Entry 5TVS (X-ray diffraction, 2.75 A resolution); this record covers chain A.

[Chain A]
Molecule: Lysine-specific demethylase 4A
Source organism: Homo sapiens
Notes: EC 1.14.11.-
Reference sequence: O75164 (KDM4A_HUMAN); residue numbers follow UniProt; this construct covers 1-359
Chain sequence (359 residues; numbered 1 to 359; the number before each row is that of its first residue):
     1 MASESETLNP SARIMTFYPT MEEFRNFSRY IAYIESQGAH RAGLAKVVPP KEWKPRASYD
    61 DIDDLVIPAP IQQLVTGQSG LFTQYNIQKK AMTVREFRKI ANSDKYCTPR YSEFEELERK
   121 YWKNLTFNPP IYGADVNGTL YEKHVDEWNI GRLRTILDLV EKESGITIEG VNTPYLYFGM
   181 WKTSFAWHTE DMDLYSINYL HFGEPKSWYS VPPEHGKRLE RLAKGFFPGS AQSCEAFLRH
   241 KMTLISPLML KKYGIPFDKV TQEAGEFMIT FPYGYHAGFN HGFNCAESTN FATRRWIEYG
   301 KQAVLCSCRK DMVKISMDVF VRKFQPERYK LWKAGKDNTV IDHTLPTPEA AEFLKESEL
Not modelled in the structure: 1-5, 354-359
Curated features (UniProtKB/Swiss-Prot):
  - binding site (2-oxoglutarate): Tyr-132, Asn-198, Lys-206, Lys-241
  - binding site (Fe cation): His-188, Glu-190, His-276
  - binding site (Zn(2+)): Cys-234, His-240, Cys-306, Cys-308
  - modified residue: Ala-2 (N-acetylalanine)
  - mutagenesis: Gly-133 (G133A: Abolishes histone demethylase activity; when associated with A-138), Gly-138 (G138A: Abolishes histone demethylase activity; when associated with A-138), Gly-165 (G165A: Abolishes histone demethylase activity; when associated with A-165), Gly-170 (G170A: Abolishes histone demethylase activity; when associated with A-165), His-188 (H188A: Abolishes histone demethylase activity without affecting ability to bind H4K20me2), Ser-288 to Thr-289 (Displays histone demethylase activity for both dimethylated and H3-K9Me3; Abolishes histone demethylase activity)
Metal / ion sites: Ni2+: His-188, His-276; Zn2+: His-240, Cys-308
Reported in the primary citation:
  - Ni2+ coordination: His-188, Glu-190, His-276
  - conformationally variable residues: His-188, Glu-190, His-276
  - binding site for Ni2+: Phe-185 (from molecular simulation)

[In short]
The Ni2+ site is built by His-188 and His-276. The Zn2+ site is built by His-240 and Cys-308. Curated
annotation (UniProt) lists 4 residues binding 2-oxoglutarate, 3 Fe cation-binding residues, 4 Zn2+-binding
residues and 7 mutagenesis sites. The paper reports a binding site for Ni2+ at Phe-185; Ni2+ coordination by
His-188, Glu-190 and His-276.
Chain A is Lysine-specific demethylase 4A (Homo sapiens); the structure, JMJD2A in complex with Ni(II), was
determined by X-ray diffraction (same publication as 5TVR).
